Entry 8JJR (electron microscopy, 2.80 A resolution); this record covers chains b and d of the 26 polymer chains in the assembly.

# Chain b
Molecule: PsaB
Organism: Symbiodinium sp
Amino-acid sequence (669 residues; each row starts with the number of its first residue):
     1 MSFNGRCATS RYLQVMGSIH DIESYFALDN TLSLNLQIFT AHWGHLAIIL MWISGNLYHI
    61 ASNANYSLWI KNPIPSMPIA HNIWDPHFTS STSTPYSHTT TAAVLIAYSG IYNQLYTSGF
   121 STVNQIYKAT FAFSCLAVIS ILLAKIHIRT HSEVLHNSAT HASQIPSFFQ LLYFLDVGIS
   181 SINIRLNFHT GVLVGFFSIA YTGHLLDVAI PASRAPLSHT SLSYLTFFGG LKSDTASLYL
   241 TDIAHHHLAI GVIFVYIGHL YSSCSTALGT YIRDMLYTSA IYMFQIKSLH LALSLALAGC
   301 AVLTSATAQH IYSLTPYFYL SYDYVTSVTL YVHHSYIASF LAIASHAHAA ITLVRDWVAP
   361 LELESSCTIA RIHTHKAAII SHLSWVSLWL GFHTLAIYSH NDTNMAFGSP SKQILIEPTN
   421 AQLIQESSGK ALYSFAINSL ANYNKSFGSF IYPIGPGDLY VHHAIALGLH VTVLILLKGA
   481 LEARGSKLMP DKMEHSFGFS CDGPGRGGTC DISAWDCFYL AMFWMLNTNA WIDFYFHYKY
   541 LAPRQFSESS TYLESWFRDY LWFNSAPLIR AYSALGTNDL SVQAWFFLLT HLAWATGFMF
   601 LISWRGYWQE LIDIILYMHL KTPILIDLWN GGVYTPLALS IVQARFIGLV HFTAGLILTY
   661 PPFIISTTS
Unresolved in the structure: 1-3, 439-445
Bound ions: chlorophyll a Mg near Asp-85 (its only coordinating residue here)
Small-molecule neighbours:
  - beta-carotene (BCR), molecule 1: Gly-44, Ala-47, Ile-48, Met-51, Ile-141
  - beta-carotene (BCR), molecule 2: Leu-46, Ile-49, Trp-52, Ile-53, Phe-188, Val-192, Leu-193, Phe-196, Phe-197
  - beta-carotene (BCR), molecule 3: Val-582, Trp-585, Phe-586, Leu-589, Trp-608, Leu-611, Ile-612, Ile-615
  - chlorophyll a (CLA), molecule 1: Thr-9, Tyr-12, Leu-13, Ile-612, Ile-615, Leu-616, His-619, Leu-625, Trp-629, Tyr-634, Pro-636, Leu-637
  - chlorophyll a (CLA), molecule 2: Leu-13, Leu-589, Leu-592, Ala-593, Thr-596, Met-599, Phe-600, Leu-639, Phe-646, Ile-647, Val-650, His-651, Ala-654
  - chlorophyll a (CLA), molecule 3: Met-16, Ile-19, His-20, Ile-22, Tyr-25, Gln-37, Ala-41, His-45, Ile-48
  - chlorophyll a (CLA), molecule 4: Met-16, Gly-17, Ser-18, Ile-19, His-20, Asp-21, His-290, Leu-293, Leu-297, Phe-340, Ile-343, Ala-344, Ala-347, His-348, Ile-351, Arg-355, Phe-497, Trp-515, Phe-518, Phe-586, Leu-589, Phe-646, Val-650, Ala-654, Leu-658
  - chlorophyll a (CLA), molecule 5: His-20, Ile-22, Ile-38, Ala-41, His-42, His-45, Leu-46, Ile-49, Leu-289, His-290, Ala-292, Leu-293, Ala-296, Leu-297, Gly-299, Cys-300, Val-302, Leu-303
  - chlorophyll a (CLA), molecule 6: His-20, His-45, Ile-48, Ile-49, Trp-52, Cys-300, Ile-337, Phe-340, Leu-341
  - chlorophyll a (CLA), molecule 7: Phe-39, Trp-43, Leu-143, Ile-146, His-147, Thr-150, His-151, Val-154, Gly-178, Ile-179
  - chlorophyll a (CLA), molecule 8: Phe-39, His-42, Trp-43, Leu-46, Gly-178, Ile-179, Ser-181, Ile-184, Arg-185, Phe-188, His-189, Val-192, Leu-193, Val-194, Phe-197, Phe-254, Leu-303
  - chlorophyll a (CLA), molecule 9: Trp-43, Leu-50, Leu-136, Ile-139, Ser-140, Leu-143, Ile-184, Phe-188, Cys-264
  - chlorophyll a (CLA), molecule 10: Ile-48, Met-51, Trp-52, Ser-54, Gly-55, Tyr-58, His-59, Asn-63, His-81, Asn-82, Ile-83, Trp-84
  - chlorophyll a (CLA), molecule 11: Ile-48, Trp-52, Asn-56, Tyr-108, Ser-109, Thr-329, Leu-330, Val-332, His-333, Tyr-336, Ile-337, Phe-340, Phe-586, Ile-657, Leu-658, Tyr-660, Pro-661, Ile-664, Ile-665
  - chlorophyll a (CLA), molecule 12: Leu-50, Trp-52, Ile-53, Ser-109, Gly-110, Ile-111, Gln-114, Leu-115, Phe-133, Leu-136, Phe-197, Cys-300, Thr-304, Thr-307, Ile-311, Tyr-317, Leu-320, Leu-330, His-333, His-334, Ile-337, Leu-341
  - chlorophyll a (CLA), molecule 13: Trp-52, Asn-56, His-59, Ile-60, Ala-80, His-81, Leu-105, Ile-106, Ala-107, Tyr-108, Ser-109, Ile-111, Val-582, Gln-583, Phe-586, Leu-658
  - chlorophyll a (CLA), molecule 14: His-81, Asn-82, Ile-83, Trp-84, Asp-85, Pro-86, His-87, Phe-88, Leu-105, Ser-581, Val-582, Trp-585
  - chlorophyll a (CLA), molecule 15: Trp-84, Pro-86, His-87
  - chlorophyll a (CLA), molecule 16: Gln-114, Thr-117, Leu-193, Val-194, Phe-197, Ser-198, Tyr-201, Leu-205, Leu-240, Ile-243, His-246, His-247, Ile-250, Leu-303, Ala-306, Thr-307, His-310, Ile-311, Pro-316, Tyr-317
  - chlorophyll a (CLA), molecule 17: Ser-118, Gly-119, Phe-120, Gln-125, Lys-128, Ala-129, Ala-132, Phe-133, Leu-136, Phe-197, Ala-200, Tyr-201, Gly-203, His-204, Asp-207, Val-208
  - chlorophyll a (CLA), molecule 18: Leu-136, Ile-139, Leu-142, Leu-143, Ile-146
  - chlorophyll a (CLA), molecule 19: Asn-187, Phe-188, Gly-191, Val-192, Phe-196, Val-255, Gly-258, His-259, Tyr-261, Ser-262, Ser-263, Cys-264, Leu-268, Gly-269
  - chlorophyll a (CLA), molecule 20: Phe-196, Ile-199, Ala-200, Thr-202, Gly-203, Leu-206, Asp-207, His-219, Thr-220, Ser-221, Leu-225, Leu-248
  - chlorophyll a (CLA), molecule 21: Leu-222, Leu-225, Thr-226, Phe-227, His-245, Leu-248, Ala-249, Val-252, Ile-253
  - chlorophyll a (CLA), molecule 22: Thr-226, Phe-227, Gly-229, Gly-230, Leu-238, Asp-242, Ile-243, His-245, His-246, Ala-249, Ile-250, Ile-253, His-310, Leu-314, Pro-316, Leu-432, Phe-447, Phe-450
  - chlorophyll a (CLA), molecule 23: Ile-253, Tyr-256, Ile-257, His-259, Leu-260, Ala-267, Leu-268, Gly-269, Thr-270
  - chlorophyll a (CLA), molecule 24: Leu-260, Thr-270, Asp-274, Met-275, Thr-278
  - chlorophyll a (CLA), molecule 25: Thr-368, Arg-371, Ile-372, Thr-374, His-375, Ala-378, Ile-379, His-382
  - chlorophyll a (CLA), molecule 26: Ala-378, His-382, Trp-385
  - chlorophyll a (CLA), molecule 27: Ile-379, Leu-383, Trp-385, Val-386, Ala-466, Leu-469, His-470, Val-473, Leu-477
  - chlorophyll a (CLA), molecule 28: Ser-381, His-382, Ser-384, Trp-385, Leu-388, Phe-392
  - chlorophyll a (CLA), molecule 29: Ser-384, Ser-387, Leu-388, Gly-391, Phe-392, Leu-395, Leu-467, Val-471, Leu-474, Ile-475, Leu-520, Phe-523, Trp-524
  - chlorophyll a (CLA), molecule 30: Trp-385, Val-386, Trp-389, Leu-390, Ile-416, Glu-417, Pro-418, Thr-419, Asn-420, Ala-421, Asp-458, Leu-459, His-462, His-463, Ala-466, His-470
  - chlorophyll a (CLA), molecule 31: Trp-385, Leu-388, Trp-389, Phe-392, His-393
  - chlorophyll a (CLA), molecule 32: His-393, Ala-396, Ile-397, Ser-399, His-400, Thr-403, Asn-404, Phe-407, Lys-412, Ile-414
  - chlorophyll a (CLA), molecule 33: Thr-394, Leu-395, Tyr-398, Val-461, Ala-464, Leu-467, Asn-527, Trp-531, Phe-534, Leu-553, Trp-556, Phe-557, Leu-561, Ser-565, Ile-569, Phe-587, His-591, Trp-594, Leu-656, Thr-659, Tyr-660, Phe-663
  - chlorophyll a (CLA), molecule 34: Leu-395, Ser-399, Asp-402, Leu-467, Phe-523, Trp-524, Asn-527, Trp-531, Leu-553, Phe-557, Trp-594, Phe-652
  - chlorophyll a (CLA), molecule 35: Thr-419, Asn-420, Leu-423
  - chlorophyll a (CLA), molecule 36: Phe-557, Leu-561, Trp-562
  - chlorophyll a (CLA), molecule 37: Trp-585, Leu-588, Leu-589, His-591, Leu-592, Trp-594, Ala-595, Phe-598
  - chlorophyll a (CLA), molecule 38: Leu-592, Ala-595, Thr-596, Phe-598, Met-599, Ile-602, Ser-603, Tyr-607, Trp-608, Leu-611
  - chlorophyll a (CLA), molecule 39: Ile-615, Met-618, His-619, Thr-622, Leu-625
  - chlorophyll a (CLA), molecule 40: Tyr-617, Met-618, Lys-621, Thr-622, Pro-623
  - Diadinoxanthin (DD6; (3S,3'R,5R,6S,7cis)-7',8'-didehydro-5,6-dihydro-5,6-epoxy-beta,beta-carotene-3,3'-diol): Phe-196, Ile-199, Leu-248, Val-252, Val-255, Tyr-256, His-259, Leu-268
  - phylloquinone (PQN): Tyr-12, Met-599, Phe-600, Ser-603, Trp-604, Arg-605, Trp-608, Ile-612, Leu-637, Ala-638, Leu-639, Ser-640, Ala-644
  - 4Fe-4S cluster (SF4): Cys-501, Gly-503, Pro-504, Thr-509, Cys-510, Trp-604, Ile-641, Arg-645
Reported in the primary citation:
  - conformationally variable residues (loop rearrangement): Thr-89 to Ala-102, Ile-148 to Ser-180, Ala-215 to Ser-223, Tyr-261 to Thr-270, Ser-279 to Phe-284, Val-358 to Ser-366, Gly-429 to Ser-449
  - binding site for beta-carotene: Phe-196

# Chain d
Molecule: PsaD
Organism: Symbiodinium sp
Amino-acid sequence (295 residues; row label = number of the first residue in the row):
     1 MASRGVGVAA VAVFGLATVA FVAPSSGARR LRAPVAQPAA FGASAPSGTS GLWTACSLGG
    61 VVLAVGAAVT RRAESKEIVV ESIPRPEDLL ESPKFPMFEG STGGYMSRST RERHAITWTA
   121 KDQNKFEMPT GGFAIMNKGE NLCYFRKKEQ CISLGKQLRK MKIENYKIYR LKKDGTVIFM
   181 HPADGVFPEK VNKGRVQVNG RPFTIRGNPQ QSELKWTKYH MKSYEADPLT TLFIKARVMA
   241 FQDIPNLFAL PQPNMEEMVP VEEVGEYTKQ EYTTRLMEAL KRVQDDRKAK EAKSL
Unresolved in the structure: 1-76, 264-266

# How chain b and chain d interact
Contacting residue pairs (60):
  Glu-23(b) / His-220(d)
  Leu-28(b) / Trp-216(d)
  Asp-29(b) / Trp-216(d)
  Thr-31(b) / Trp-216(d)
  Leu-34(b) / Trp-216(d)  hydrophobic
  Asn-157(b) / Met-258(d)
  Ala-159(b) / Val-261(d)
  Thr-160(b) / Pro-260(d)
  Thr-160(b) / Val-261(d)  hydrogen bond (backbone-backbone)
  His-161(b) / Val-259(d)
  His-161(b) / Pro-260(d)
  Ala-162(b) / Val-259(d)  hydrogen bond (backbone-backbone)
  Ser-163(b) / Glu-257(d)
  Ser-163(b) / Met-258(d)
  Gln-164(b) / Tyr-272(d)  hydrogen bond
  Ile-165(b) / Tyr-272(d)  hydrophobic
  Pro-166(b) / Tyr-272(d)
  Pro-166(b) / Leu-276(d)
  Gln-170(b) / Leu-250(d)
  Gln-170(b) / Pro-251(d)  hydrogen bond (side chain-backbone)
  Gln-170(b) / Pro-253(d)
  Leu-171(b) / Met-255(d)  hydrophobic
  Leu-171(b) / Met-258(d)  hydrophobic
  Phe-174(b) / Gln-252(d)
  Phe-174(b) / Pro-253(d)
  Arg-273(b) / Ile-244(d)
  Tyr-277(b) / Ile-244(d)
  Tyr-282(b) / Ile-244(d)
  Arg-355(b) / Gln-211(d)
  Arg-355(b) / Ser-212(d)
  Arg-355(b) / Lys-215(d)
  Arg-355(b) / Met-221(d)
  Asp-356(b) / Ser-212(d)
  Asp-356(b) / Lys-215(d)  salt bridge
  Trp-357(b) / Ser-212(d)  hydrogen bond (backbone-side chain)
  Val-358(b) / Gln-210(d)
  Val-358(b) / Ser-212(d)
  Val-358(b) / Glu-213(d)
  Ala-359(b) / Gln-210(d)  hydrogen bond (backbone-side chain)
  Pro-360(b) / Gln-242(d)
  Leu-361(b) / Lys-235(d)
  Leu-361(b) / Met-239(d)  hydrophobic
  Arg-484(b) / Gln-210(d)  hydrogen bond
  Arg-484(b) / Ser-212(d)
  Asp-491(b) / Ile-205(d)
  Met-493(b) / Arg-206(d)  hydrogen bond
  Met-493(b) / Gln-210(d)
  Met-493(b) / Gln-211(d)
  Glu-494(b) / Ile-205(d)
  Glu-494(b) / Arg-206(d)  salt bridge
  Glu-494(b) / Asn-208(d)  hydrogen bond
  Glu-494(b) / Gln-211(d)
  Glu-494(b) / Ser-223(d)
  Glu-494(b) / Tyr-224(d)
  Tyr-617(b) / Thr-102(d)
  Tyr-617(b) / Met-106(d)  hydrophobic
  Leu-620(b) / Ser-109(d)
  Ile-626(b) / Arg-108(d)
  Asn-630(b) / Arg-108(d)
  Asn-630(b) / Ser-109(d)  hydrogen bond (side chain-backbone)
Also at the interface, not in a pair above, chain b (48 interface residues in all): Ser-24, Asn-30, Ser-167, Phe-168, Tyr-173, Met-283, Val-354, Glu-364, Ser-366, Pro-490, His-495, Lys-621, Asp-627
Also at the interface, not in a pair above, chain d (37 interface residues in all): Val-238, Pro-245, Glu-263, Thr-273
Interface features reported in the paper:
  - interface residues, chain b: Leu-628(b)

# Summary
48 residues of chain b and 37 residues of chain d are in contact, with 10 hydrogen bonds and 2 salt bridges.
Polar contacts include Asp-356(b)/Lys-215(d), Glu-494(b)/Arg-206(d) and Gln-164(b)/Tyr-272(d). From the paper:
a binding site for beta-carotene at Phe-196(b); the interface residue Leu-628(b).
Chain b is PsaB and chain d is PsaD, both from Symbiodinium sp; the structure, Cryo-EM structure of
Symbiodinium photosystem I, was determined by electron microscopy.
